Entry 7CO5 (X-ray diffraction, 2.35 A resolution); this record covers chains H and B of the 12 polymer chains in the assembly.

[Chain H (and B)]
Protein: AlgW protein
From: Pseudomonas aeruginosa (strain ATCC 15692 / DSM 22644 / CIP 104116 / JCM 14847 / LMG 12228 / 1C / PRS 101 / PAO1)
Notes: chain B of this document is another copy of the same molecule, construct and numbering; everything in this record applies to it too
UniProt: Q9HVX1 (Q9HVX1_PSEAE); residue numbers follow UniProt; this construct covers 1-377
Sequence (377 residues; row label = number of the first residue in the row):
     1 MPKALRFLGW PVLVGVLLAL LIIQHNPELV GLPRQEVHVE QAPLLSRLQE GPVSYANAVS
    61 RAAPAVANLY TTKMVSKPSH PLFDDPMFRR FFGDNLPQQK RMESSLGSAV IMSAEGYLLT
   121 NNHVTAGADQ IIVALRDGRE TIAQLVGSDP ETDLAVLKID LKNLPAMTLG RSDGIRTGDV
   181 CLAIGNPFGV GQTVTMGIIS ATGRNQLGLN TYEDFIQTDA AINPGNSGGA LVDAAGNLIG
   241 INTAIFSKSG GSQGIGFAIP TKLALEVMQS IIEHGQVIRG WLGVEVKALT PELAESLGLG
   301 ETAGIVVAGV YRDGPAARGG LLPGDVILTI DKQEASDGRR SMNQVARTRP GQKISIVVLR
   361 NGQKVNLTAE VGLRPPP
Unresolved in the structure: 1-52
What the authors report for this chain:
  - catalytic residues: His123, Asp153, Ser227 (proposed by the authors, not directly observed)
  - specificity-determining residues: Glu285
  - conformationally variable residues (side-chain flip): Lys73, Glu103, Ser105, Leu106, Trp281, Tyr311
  - binding site for decapeptide SVRDELRWVF: Trp281, Leu282, Val284, Glu285, Lys287, Met342, Arg374
  - mutagenesis - D149A, E151A, Y212A, E266A, R279A, W281A, L282A, V284A, R347A: decreased catalytic activity on peptide activator
  - mutagenesis - E285A, K287A: decreased catalytic activity on decapeptide
  - mutagenesis - M342A: abolished catalytic activity on peptide
  - mutagenesis - R374A: decreased catalytic activity on peptide
  - contacts within the chain: Asp149-Arg279, Glu151-Arg374, Tyr212-Met342 (hydrophobic contact), Glu266-Arg347 (salt bridge)
  - mutagenesis - T72A (4- to 8-fold), E103A/S104A/S105A: increased catalytic activity
  - mutagenesis - L106A: abolished catalytic activity
  - mutagenesis - L282A, V284A: decreased binding to decapeptide SVRDELRWVF
  - mutagenesis - E285A, K287A: decreased binding to decapeptide

[How chain H and chain B interact]
Contacting residue pairs - 8 pairs, chain H then chain B:
  His80(H) - His80(B)
  Leu82(H) - Asp94(B)
  Phe83(H) - His80(B)
  Phe83(H) - Leu82(B)  hydrophobic
  Phe83(H) - Phe83(B)  hydrophobic
  Phe92(H) - Phe83(B)  hydrophobic
  Phe92(H) - Phe92(B)  hydrophobic
  Phe92(H) - Gly93(B)
Other interface residues (no listed pair), chain H (6 interface residues in all): Gly93, Asp94
Other interface residues (no listed pair), chain B (7 interface residues in all): Pro78

[Overview]
6 residues of chain H face 7 of chain B across their interface. From the paper: catalytic residues His123(H),
Asp153(H) and Ser227(H); D149A, E151A and Y212A of chain H, among others, reduce catalytic activity on peptide
activator; 16 substitutions were tested in all.
Chain H and chain B are both AlgW protein (Pseudomonas aeruginosa (strain ATCC 15692 / DSM 22644 / CIP 104116
/ JCM 14847 / LMG 12228 / 1C / PRS 101 / PAO1)); the structure, HtrA-type protease AlgW with decapeptide, was
determined by X-ray diffraction, deposited together with 7CO2, 7CO3 and 7CO7.
